Entry 4OD1 (X-ray diffraction, 2.69 A resolution); this record covers chains H and L.

[Chain H]
Molecule: CAP256-VRC26.03 heavy chain
Source organism: Homo sapiens
Notes: fragment: Fab
Sequence (255 residues; numbered 2 to 225 plus 31 insertion-coded residues; the number before each row is that of its first residue; a row labelled like 82A-82C holds insertion residues (82A, then the next letters in order)):
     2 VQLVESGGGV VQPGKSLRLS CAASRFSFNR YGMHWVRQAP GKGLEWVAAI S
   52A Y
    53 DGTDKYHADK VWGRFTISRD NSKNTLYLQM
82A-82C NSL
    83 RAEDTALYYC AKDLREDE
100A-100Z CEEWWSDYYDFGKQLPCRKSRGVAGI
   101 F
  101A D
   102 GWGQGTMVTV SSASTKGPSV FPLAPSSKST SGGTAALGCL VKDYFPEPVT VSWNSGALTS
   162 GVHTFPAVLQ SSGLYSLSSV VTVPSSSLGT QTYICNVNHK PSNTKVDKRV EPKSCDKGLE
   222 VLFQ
Not modelled in the structure: 214-225
Modified residues: Tyr100H (o-sulfo-l-tyrosine; TYS); Tyr100I (o-sulfo-l-tyrosine; TYS)
Disulfide bonds: Cys22-Cys92, Cys100A-Cys100Q, Cys140-Cys196
Reported in the primary citation:
  - post-translational modification sites: Tyr100H, Tyr100I

[Chain L]
Molecule: CAP256-VRC26.03 light chain
Source organism: Homo sapiens
Notes: fragment: Fab
Sequence (217 residues; each row starts with the number of its first residue; note: 1 number in that range is skipped by the numbering (no residue carries it; nothing is unmodelled there); a row labelled like 27A-27B holds insertion residues (27A, then the next letters in order)):
     1 QSVLTQPPS
    11 VSAAPGQKVT ISCSGSS
27A-27B SN
    28 IGNNFVSWYQ QRPGTAPKIL IYENNKRPSE TPDRFSGSKS GTSATLAITG LQTADEAEYY
    88 CATWSASL
95A-95C SSA
    96 RVFGTGTRIT V
  106A L
   107 GQPKANPTVT LFPPSSEELQ ANKATLVCLI SDFYPGAVTV AWKADSSPVK AGVETTTPSK
   167 QSNNKYAASS YLSLTPEQWK SHRSYSCQVT HEGSTVEKTV APTECS
Not modelled in the structure: 1-2, 209-212
Disulfide bonds: Cys23-Cys88, Cys134-Cys193

[Chain H / chain L interface]
Contacting residue pairs (58):
  Gln39(H) with Gln38(L), hydrogen bond; Tyr87(L)
  Lys43(H) with Tyr87(L)
  Gly44(H) with Tyr87(L); Thr100(L)
  Leu45(H) with Tyr87(L), hydrophobic; Phe98(L), hydrophobic
  Trp47(H) with Trp91(L); Arg96(L); Phe98(L)
  Tyr58(H) with Arg96(L)
  His59(H) with Arg96(L), hydrogen bond (backbone-side chain)
  Tyr91(H) with Gln38(L); Ala43(L), hydrophobic
  Leu96(H) with Tyr49(L), hydrophobic
  Val100W(H) with Trp91(L), hydrophobic
  Ala100X(H) with Trp91(L)
  Gly100Y(H) with Trp91(L)
  Ile100Z(H) with Ser34(L); Tyr36(L); Tyr49(L), hydrophobic
  Phe101(H) with Tyr36(L), hydrogen bond (backbone-side chain); Ile46(L); Phe98(L), hydrophobic
  Asp101A(H) with Ile46(L)
  Trp103(H) with Pro44(L)
  Gly104(H) with Ala43(L)
  Phe122(H) with Ser121(L); Glu123(L); Glu124(L)
  Pro123(H) with Ser121(L); Glu123(L)
  Leu124(H) with Phe118(L), hydrophobic
  Ala125(H) with Phe118(L)
  Lys129(H) with Thr205(L); Val206(L); Ala207(L)
  Ala137(H) with Phe118(L)
  Leu141(H) with Val133(L), hydrophobic; Tyr177(L), hydrophobic
  Lys143(H) with Glu124(L)
  His164(H) with Gln167(L); Ala173(L)
  Phe166(H) with Leu135(L), hydrophobic; Ile136(L); Ala173(L), hydrophobic; Ala174(L)
  Pro167(H) with Ser165(L)
  Ala168(H) with Thr162(L)
  Val169(H) with Thr162(L); Tyr177(L), hydrophobic
  Gln171(H) with Glu160(L)
  Ser172(H) with Glu160(L), hydrogen bond (backbone-side chain)
  Leu178(H) with Tyr177(L)
  Ser179(H) with Val133(L); Leu135(L); Tyr177(L), hydrogen bond
  Val181(H) with Leu135(L), hydrophobic
Also at the interface, not in a pair above, chain H (44 interface residues in all): His35, Val37, Glu46, Ala50, Ala60, Ser130, Leu138, Leu170, Ser177
Also at the interface, not in a pair above, chain L (35 interface residues in all): Thr42, Glu50, Thr131, Ser137, Thr161, Ser175

[Summary]
Chain H and chain L form an interface of 44 and 35 residues respectively, with 5 hydrogen bonds. Among the
polar pairs are Gln39(H)-Gln38(L), His59(H)-Arg96(L) and Phe101(H)-Tyr36(L). From the paper: modification
sites Tyr100H(H) and Tyr100I(H).
Chain H is CAP256-VRC26.03 heavy chain and chain L is CAP256-VRC26.03 light chain, both from Homo sapiens; the
structure, Crystal structure of human Fab CAP256-VRC26.03, a potent V1V2-directed HIV-1 neutralizing antibody,
was determined by X-ray diffraction (same publication as 4OCR, 4OCS, 4OD3 and 4ORG).
